Entry 3M5H (X-ray diffraction, 2.70 A resolution); this record covers chains A and F of the 6 polymer chains in the assembly.

Chain A:
Name: Hemagglutinin
Organism: Influenza A virus
Notes: fragment: Hemagglutinin HA1
UniProtKB: B7NY59 (B7NY59_9INFA); the construct lacks a stretch of the UniProt sequence and is renumbered around it, so the offset changes along the chain: 10-142 = UniProt 14-146; 144-158 = UniProt 147-161; 159-220 = UniProt 164-225; 229-261 = UniProt 226-258; 2 more segments
Sequence (317 residues; numbered 7 to 330 plus 3 insertion-coded residues; 10 numbers in that range are skipped by the numbering (no residue carries them; nothing is unmodelled there); the number before each row is that of its first residue; a row labelled like 158A-158B holds insertion residues (158A, then the next letters in order)):
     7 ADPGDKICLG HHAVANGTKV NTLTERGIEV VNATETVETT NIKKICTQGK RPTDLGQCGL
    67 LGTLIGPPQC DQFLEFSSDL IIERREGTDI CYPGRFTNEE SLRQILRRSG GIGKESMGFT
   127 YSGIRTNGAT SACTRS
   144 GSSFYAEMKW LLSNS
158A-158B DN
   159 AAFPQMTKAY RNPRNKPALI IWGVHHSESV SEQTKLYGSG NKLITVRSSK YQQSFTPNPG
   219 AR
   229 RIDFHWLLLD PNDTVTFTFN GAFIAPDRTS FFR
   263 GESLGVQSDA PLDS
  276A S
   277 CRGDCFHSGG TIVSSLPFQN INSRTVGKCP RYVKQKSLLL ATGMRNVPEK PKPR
Unresolved in the structure: 7-9, 327-330
Differences from the reference sequence: expression tag (7-9)
Disulfide bonds: Cys-52/Cys-277, Cys-64/Cys-76, Cys-97/Cys-139, Cys-281/Cys-305
Covalently attached groups: N-acetylglucosamine (NAG) linked to Asn-38
Reported in the primary citation:
  - binding site for N-acetyl-alpha-neuraminic acid: Tyr-98, Trp-153, His-183 (by similarity / conservation)
  - conformationally variable residues (side-chain flip): Arg-220
  - binding site for beta-D-galactopyranose: Lys-193, Arg-220

Chain F:
Name: Hemagglutinin
Organism: Influenza A virus
Notes: fragment: Hemagglutinin HA2
UniProtKB: B7NYS1 (B7NYS1_9INFA); residues 1-178 here correspond to UniProt positions 332-509 (UniProt number = residue number + 331)
Sequence (182 residues; row label = number of the first residue in the row):
     1 GLFGAIAGFI ENGWEGLING WYGFRHQNAQ GEGTAADYKS TQSAIDQITG KLNRLIGKTN
    61 QQFELIDNEF NEIEQQIGNV INWTRDAMTE IWSYNAELLV AMENQHTIDL ADSEMSKLYE
   121 RVKKQLRENA EEDGTGCFEI FHKCDDQCME SIRNNTYDHT QYRTESLQNR IQIDSGRLVP
   181 RG
Unresolved in the structure: 172-182
Differences from the reference sequence: expression tag (179-182)
Disulfide bonds: Cys-144/Cys-148
Covalently attached groups: N-acetylglucosamine (NAG) linked to Asn-82

Interface between chain A and chain F:
Contacting residue pairs - 12 pairs, chain A then chain F:
  Thr-28(A) / Arg-54(F)
  Leu-29(A) / Gly-50(F)
  Leu-29(A) / Lys-51(F)
  Leu-29(A) / Arg-54(F)  hydrogen bond (backbone-side chain)
  Leu-29(A) / Met-102(F)  hydrophobic
  Leu-29(A) / Glu-103(F)
  Thr-30(A) / Gln-47(F)
  Thr-30(A) / Gly-50(F)
  Thr-30(A) / Lys-51(F)
  Thr-30(A) / His-106(F)
  Thr-30(A) / Leu-110(F)
  Lys-310(A) / Gln-61(F)  hydrogen bond
Interface residues without a listed pair, chain F (10 interface residues in all): Asp-46

Summary:
Chain A and chain F form an interface of 4 and 10 residues respectively; the contacts include 2 hydrogen
bonds. Polar contacts include Leu-29(A)/Arg-54(F) and Lys-310(A)/Gln-61(F). Covalently linked
N-acetylglucosamine: at Asn-38(A). The paper reports a binding site for N-acetyl-alpha-neuraminic acid at
Tyr-98(A), Trp-153(A) and His-183(A); a binding site for beta-D-galactopyranose at Lys-193(A) and Arg-220(A).
Here chain A is Hemagglutinin and chain F is Hemagglutinin, both from Influenza A virus. Entry 3M5H (Crystal
structure of a H7 influenza virus hemagglutinin complexed with 3SLN) was determined by X-ray diffraction
together with 3M5G, 3M5I and 3M5J from the same study.
